6TNC - chain A; structure by X-ray diffraction, 2.30 A resolution.

== Chain A ==
Name: Dual specificity protein kinase TTK
Organism: Homo sapiens
Notes: EC 2.7.12.1; fragment: kinase domain
UniProt: P33981 (TTK_HUMAN); residue numbers follow UniProt; this construct covers 515-806
Amino-acid sequence (294 residues; numbered 513 to 806; the number before each row is that of its first residue):
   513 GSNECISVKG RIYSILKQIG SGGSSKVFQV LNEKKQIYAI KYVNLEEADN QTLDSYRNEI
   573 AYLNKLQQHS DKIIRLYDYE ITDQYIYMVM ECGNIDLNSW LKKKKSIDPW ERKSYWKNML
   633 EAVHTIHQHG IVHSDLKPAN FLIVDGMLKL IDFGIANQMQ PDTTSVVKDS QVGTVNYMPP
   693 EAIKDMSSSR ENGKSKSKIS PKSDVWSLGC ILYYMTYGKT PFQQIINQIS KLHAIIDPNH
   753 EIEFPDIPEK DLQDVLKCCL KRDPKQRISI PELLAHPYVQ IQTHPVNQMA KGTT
Unresolved in the structure: 513-515, 674-683, 699-708, 795-806
Sequence notes: expression tag (513-514)
Modified / non-standard residues: Thr686 (phosphothreonine; TPO)
Residues lining bound ligands: O23 (N-cyclopropyl-4-{8-[(thiophen-2-ylmethyl)amino]imidazo[1,2-a]pyrazin-3-yl}benzamide): Lys529, Ile531, Val539, Gln541, Ala551, Lys553, Glu571, Leu575, Ile586, Met600, Met602, Glu603, Cys604, Gly605, Asn606, Ile607, Asp608, Leu654, Ile663, Asp664, Phe665, Met671

== In short ==
Bound to chain A: compound O23.
Chain A is Dual specificity protein kinase TTK (Homo sapiens); the structure, X-ray structure of MPS1 in
complex with compound 46, was determined by X-ray diffraction (same publication as 6TN9, 6TNB and 6TND).
